PDB entry 4XSR | X-ray diffraction, 2.39 A resolution | chains B and A

# Chain B (and A)
Protein: Alr3699 protein
From: Nostoc sp. (strain PCC 7120 / UTEX 2576)
Notes: chain A of this document is another copy of the same molecule, construct and numbering; everything in this record applies to it too
UniProt: Q8YQW3 (Q8YQW3_NOSS1); numbering as in UniProt (aligned over 1-382)
Amino-acid sequence (388 residues; numbered -5 to 382; the number before each row is that of its first residue; numbers below 1 keep their minus sign (His-5 is residue -5)):
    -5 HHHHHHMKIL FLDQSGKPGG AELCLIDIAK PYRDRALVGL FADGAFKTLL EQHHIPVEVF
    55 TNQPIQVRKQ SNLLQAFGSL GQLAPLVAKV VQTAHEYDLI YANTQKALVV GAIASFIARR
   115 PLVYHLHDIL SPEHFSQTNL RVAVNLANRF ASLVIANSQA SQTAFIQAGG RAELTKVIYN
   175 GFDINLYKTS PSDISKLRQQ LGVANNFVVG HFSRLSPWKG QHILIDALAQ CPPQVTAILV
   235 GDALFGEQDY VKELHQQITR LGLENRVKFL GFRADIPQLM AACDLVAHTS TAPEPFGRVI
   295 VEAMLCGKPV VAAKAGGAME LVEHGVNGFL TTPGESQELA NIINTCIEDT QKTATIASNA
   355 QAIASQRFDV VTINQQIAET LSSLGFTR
Disordered / not traced: -5 to -1, 59-73, 379-382 (chain A: -5 to -1, 59-72, 379-382)
Sequence notes: expression tag (-5 to 0)
Residues lining bound ligands: uridine-5'-diphosphate-glucose (UPG): Gly13, Gly14, Ala15, Leu17, Cys18, His121, Asn151, Asn174, Phe206, Arg208, Trp212, Lys213, Val234, Gly235, Gly265, Phe266, Arg267, Ile270, Glu288, Pro289, Phe290, Gly291, Arg292, Val293, Glu296
From the paper describing this entry:
  - binding site for uridine-5'-diphosphate-glucose: Gly14, His121, Asn151, Asn174, Arg208, Lys213, Gly235, Phe266, Arg267, Ile270, Glu288, Phe290, Gly291, Arg292, Glu296
  - mutagenesis - H121A, E288A: abolished catalytic activity on UDPG
  - contacts within the chain: Lys11-Leu238, His128-Pro287 (hydrogen bond)
  - conformationally variable residues (side-chain flip): Phe239
  - mutagenesis - E16A, D122A, F239A: decreased catalytic activity on mannose
  - mutagenesis - E16A, D122A, F239A: unchanged catalytic activity on mannose was absent
  - mutagenesis - R208A: abolished catalytic activity

# Interface between chain B and chain A
Pairs across the interface - 22 pairs, chain B then chain A:
  Asn56(B) with Gln76(A); Leu77(A), hydrogen bond (side chain-backbone)
  Leu74(B) with Asn133(A)
  Gln76(B) with Lys100(A), hydrogen bond
  Leu77(B) with Asn56(A), hydrogen bond (backbone-side chain); Leu77(A); Ala78(A)
  Ala78(B) with Leu77(A)
  Leu80(B) with Leu77(A), hydrophobic
  Lys100(B) with Ser73(A), hydrogen bond (side chain-backbone); Gln76(A)
  Val103(B) with Leu74(A), hydrophobic
  Phe110(B) with Arg135(A), hydrogen bond (backbone-side chain); Asn139(A)
  Ile111(B) with Arg135(A), hydrogen bond (backbone-side chain)
  Arg113(B) with Arg135(A)
  Asn133(B) with Ser73(A); Leu74(A)
  Arg135(B) with Phe110(A), hydrogen bond (side chain-backbone); Ile111(A), hydrogen bond (side chain-backbone); Arg113(A)
  Asn139(B) with Phe110(A)
Interface residues without a listed pair, chain B (17 interface residues in all): Val104, Thr132, Val136
Interface residues without a listed pair, chain A (17 interface residues in all): Leu80, Val103, Val104, Thr132

# Overview
Chain B and chain A each contribute 17 residues to their interface, with 8 hydrogen bonds. Polar contacts
include Asn56(B)-Leu77(A), Gln76(B)-Lys100(A) and Lys100(B)-Ser73(A). The paper reports a binding site for
uridine-5'-diphosphate-glucose at Gly14(B), His121(B) and Asn151(B) among others; E16A, D122A and F239A of
chain B reduce catalytic activity on mannose; 6 substitutions were tested in all.
Chain B and chain A are both Alr3699 protein (Nostoc sp. (strain PCC 7120 / UTEX 2576)); the structure,
Crystal structure of Anabaena Alr3699/HepE in complex with UDP-glucose, was determined by X-ray diffraction
(same publication as 4XSO, 4XSP and 4XSU).
